4IQJ - chains B and N of the 16 polymer chains in the assembly; structure by X-ray diffraction, 3.20 A resolution.

== Chain B ==
Protein: DNA polymerase III subunit alpha
Source organism: Thermus aquaticus
Notes: EC 2.7.7.7; fragment: DNA polymerase III subunit alpha
UniProtKB: Q9XDH5 (DPO3A_THEAQ); numbering as in UniProt (aligned over 1-1220)
Chain sequence (1220 residues; row label = number of the first residue in the row):
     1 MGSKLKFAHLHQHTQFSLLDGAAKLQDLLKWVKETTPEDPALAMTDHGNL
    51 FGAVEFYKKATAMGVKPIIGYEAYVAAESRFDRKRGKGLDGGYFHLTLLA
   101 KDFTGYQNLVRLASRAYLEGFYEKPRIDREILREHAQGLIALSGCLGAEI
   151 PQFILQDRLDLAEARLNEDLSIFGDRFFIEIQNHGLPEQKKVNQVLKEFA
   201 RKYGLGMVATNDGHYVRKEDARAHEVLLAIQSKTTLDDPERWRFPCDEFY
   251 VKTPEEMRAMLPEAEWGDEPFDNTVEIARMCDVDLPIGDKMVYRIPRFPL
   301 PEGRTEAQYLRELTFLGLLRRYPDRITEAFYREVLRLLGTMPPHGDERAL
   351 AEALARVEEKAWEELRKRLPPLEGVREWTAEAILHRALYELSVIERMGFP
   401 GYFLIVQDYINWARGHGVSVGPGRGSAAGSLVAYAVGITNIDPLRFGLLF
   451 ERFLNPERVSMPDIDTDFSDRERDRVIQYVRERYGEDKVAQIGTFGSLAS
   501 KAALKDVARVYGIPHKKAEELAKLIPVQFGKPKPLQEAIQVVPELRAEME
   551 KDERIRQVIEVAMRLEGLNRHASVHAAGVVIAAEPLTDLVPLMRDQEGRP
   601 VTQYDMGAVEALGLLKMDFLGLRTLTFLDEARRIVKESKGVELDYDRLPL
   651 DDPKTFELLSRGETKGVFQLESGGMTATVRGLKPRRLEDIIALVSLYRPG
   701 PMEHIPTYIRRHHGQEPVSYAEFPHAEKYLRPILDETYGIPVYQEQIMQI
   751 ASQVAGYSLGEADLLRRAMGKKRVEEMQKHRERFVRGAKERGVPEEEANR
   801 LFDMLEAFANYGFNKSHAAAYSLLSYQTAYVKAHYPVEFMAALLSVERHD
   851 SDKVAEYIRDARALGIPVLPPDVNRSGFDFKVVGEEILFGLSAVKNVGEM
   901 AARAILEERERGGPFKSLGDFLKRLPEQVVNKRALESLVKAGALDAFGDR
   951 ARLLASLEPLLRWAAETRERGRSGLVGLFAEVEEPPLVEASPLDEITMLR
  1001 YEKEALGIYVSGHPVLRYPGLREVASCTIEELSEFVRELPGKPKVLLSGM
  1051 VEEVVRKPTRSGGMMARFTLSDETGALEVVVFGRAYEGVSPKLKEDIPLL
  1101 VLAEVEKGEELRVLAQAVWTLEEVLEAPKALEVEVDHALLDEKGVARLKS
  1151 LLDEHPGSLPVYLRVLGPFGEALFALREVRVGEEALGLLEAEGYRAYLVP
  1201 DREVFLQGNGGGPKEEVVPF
Disordered / not traced: 1-4, 84-91, 339-345, 367-376, 495-498, 511-512, 527-531, 539-543, 1060-1062, 1107-1111
Bound ions: Zn2+ site 1: H11, H13, E72, D212; Zn2+ site 2: D20, H47, H214; Zn2+ site 3: E72, H95, C145; Mg2+: D463, D465, D618

== Chain N ==
Protein: DNA polymerase III subunit gamma/tau
Source organism: Thermus aquaticus
Notes: EC 2.7.7.7
UniProtKB: A0A0M9ACL9 (A0A0M9ACL9_THEAQ); numbering as in UniProt (aligned over 373-540)
Chain sequence (177 residues; numbered 367 to 543; the number before each row is that of its first residue):
   367 HHHHHHKAGEAQDLAEGWRAFLEALKPTLRAFVREARPHLEGKTLVLRFP
   417 ESKAFHHKKAEEQKAHLLPLARAQFGVEELAFVLEKKSLSGASPPPPTKP
   467 VPPREAPPPVAAPPPEPEPPLEDPPWEAEEGEDPSEELRRLARLLGGRLL
   517 WVRKPKAPEAEEPVSEDGIGGNGIMPP
Disordered / not traced: 424-432, 457-489
Construct notes: expression tag (367-372, 541-543); conflict K373 (Glu in A0A0M9ACL9)

== Interface between chain B and chain N ==
Contacting residue pairs - 22 pairs, chain B then chain N:
  A946(B) with H371(N)
  F947(B) with H371(N), hydrogen bond (backbone-side chain)
  G948(B) with H371(N)
  D949(B) with H371(N), hydrogen bond (backbone-backbone); K373(N); A374(N)
  R952(B) with K373(N); G375(N), hydrogen bond (side chain-backbone)
  E989(B) with G375(N); D379(N)
  A990(B) with A374(N); G375(N), hydrogen bond (backbone-backbone)
  P992(B) with A374(N), hydrophobic
  D994(B) with E527(N); E528(N)
  I996(B) with E528(N)
  Y1018(B) with P529(N); V530(N), hydrogen bond (side chain-backbone)
  E1122(B) with V530(N)
  P1219(B) with E525(N); V530(N)
  F1220(B) with E525(N)
Interface residues without a listed pair, chain B (17 interface residues in all): S991, L1121, L1125
Interface residues without a listed pair, chain N (13 interface residues in all): H372, E376, S531

== In short ==
Chain B and chain N form an interface of 17 and 13 residues respectively, with 5 hydrogen bonds. Polar pairs
include F947(B)-H371(N), R952(B)-G375(N) and Y1018(B)-V530(N). H11(B), H13(B), E72(B) and D212(B) form the
Zn2+ site 1. D20(B), H47(B) and H214(B) coordinate Zn2+ site 2.
Here chain B is DNA polymerase III subunit alpha and chain N is DNA polymerase III subunit gamma/tau, both
from Thermus aquaticus. Entry 4IQJ (Structure of PolIIIalpha-Tauc-DNA complex suggests an atomic model of the
replisome) was determined by X-ray diffraction.
